Entry 9H7V (electron microscopy, 2.60 A resolution); this record covers chains BD and QH of the 27 polymer chains in the assembly.

# Chain BD
Name: Baseplate hub
Source organism: Haloferax tailed virus 1
UniProt: A0A410N6T6 (A0A410N6T6_HFTV1); residues 1-954 here = UniProt positions 1-954
Amino-acid sequence (954 residues; each row starts with the number of its first residue):
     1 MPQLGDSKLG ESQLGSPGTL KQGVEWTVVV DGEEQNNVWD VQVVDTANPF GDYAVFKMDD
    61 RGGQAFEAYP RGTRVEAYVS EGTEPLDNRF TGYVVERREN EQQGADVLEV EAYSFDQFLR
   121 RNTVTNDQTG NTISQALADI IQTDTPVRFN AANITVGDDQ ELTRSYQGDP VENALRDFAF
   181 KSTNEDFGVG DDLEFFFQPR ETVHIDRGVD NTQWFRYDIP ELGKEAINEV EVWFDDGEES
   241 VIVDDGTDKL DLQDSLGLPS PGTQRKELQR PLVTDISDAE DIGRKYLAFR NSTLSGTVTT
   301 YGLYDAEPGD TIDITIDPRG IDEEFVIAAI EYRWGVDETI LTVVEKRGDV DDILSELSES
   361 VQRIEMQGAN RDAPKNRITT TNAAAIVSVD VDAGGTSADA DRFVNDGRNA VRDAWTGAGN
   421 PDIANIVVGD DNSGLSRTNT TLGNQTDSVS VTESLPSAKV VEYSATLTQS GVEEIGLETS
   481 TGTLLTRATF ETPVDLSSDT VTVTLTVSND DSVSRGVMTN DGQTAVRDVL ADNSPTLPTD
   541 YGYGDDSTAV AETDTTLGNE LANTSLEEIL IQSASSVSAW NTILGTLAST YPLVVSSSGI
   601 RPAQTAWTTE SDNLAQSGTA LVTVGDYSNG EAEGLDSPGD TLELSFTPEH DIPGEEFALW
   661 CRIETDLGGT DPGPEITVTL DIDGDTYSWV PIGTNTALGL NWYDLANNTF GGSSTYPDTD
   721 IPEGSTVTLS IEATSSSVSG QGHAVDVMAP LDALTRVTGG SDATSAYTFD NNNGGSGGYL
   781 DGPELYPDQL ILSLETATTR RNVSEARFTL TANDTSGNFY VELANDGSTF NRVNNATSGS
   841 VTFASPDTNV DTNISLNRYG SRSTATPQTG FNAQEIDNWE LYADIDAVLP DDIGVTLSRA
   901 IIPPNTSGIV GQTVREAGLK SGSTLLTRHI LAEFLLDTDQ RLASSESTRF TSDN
Unresolved in the structure: 1
Bound ions: Mg2+ site 1: S7 (shared with 1 residue of chain BL); Mg2+ site 2: G18 (shared with 3 residues of chain BL); Mg2+ site 3: D45, D52; Mg2+ site 4: T46, F50, D52, D116; K+ site 1: F180 (shared with 1 residue of chain BE); Mg2+ site 5: V389, D401; Mg2+ site 6: E453, A531, D532; K+ site 2: D528, N533, S534; Mg2+ site 7: E610, S611, S628, E631, D746; Mg2+ site 8: G618, D636, D640; Mg2+ site 9: N707, D718; K+ site 3: D891 (shared with 2 residues of chain BF)

# Chain QH
Name: Phate tail tape measure protein
Source organism: Haloferax tailed virus 1
UniProt: A0A410N6W4 (A0A410N6W4_HFTV1); residue numbers follow UniProt; this construct covers 1-341
Amino-acid sequence (341 residues; row label = number of the first residue in the row):
     1 MVAIRSEGVS ETQQNLEGVE NAMEDTADSA GDSAAELETF SKRFKGAMGA AVSALAIGTA
    61 GLLSQVPVVG EAMGGLGAII DALTMKIDED ARPAVGSFTD DLYEVAEATY EADSSLEAFQ
   121 TALDGVNTAI DDVAVSTLQT EIEELTGITI PKNWLDFGWD IMTLDARQTM DNIETIINEF
   181 PEDFGTMLKS IDPRAKKGWD ILTKSADMFI NDLTSRIDSG VNDVRGFFTG LASDLNEWGG
   241 NVASDAREWG TNLIDKFTGG IRSKISGLRN WLSELRNIGA EVGIDVPTIG GGGDGGGGGG
   301 NSSRQPFAGG FFGGGNATID GRQISESTGR YRSDPSRRRG I
Unresolved in the structure: 1-316

# Interface between chain BD and chain QH
Residue-residue contacts - 21 pairs, chain BD then chain QH:
  P49(BD) with R339(QH), hydrogen bond (backbone-side chain)
  F50(BD) with R339(QH)
  G51(BD) with R338(QH)
  Y53(BD) with R338(QH)
  R98(BD) with R330(QH)
  E111(BD) with D334(QH)
  Y113(BD) with D334(QH), hydrogen bond; R337(QH); R338(QH)
  Q117(BD) with R338(QH), hydrogen bond (side chain-backbone)
  R120(BD) with R338(QH), hydrogen bond (side chain-backbone); R339(QH)
  R121(BD) with R337(QH), hydrogen bond (side chain-backbone); G340(QH), hydrogen bond (side chain-backbone)
  D351(BD) with P335(QH); S336(QH); R339(QH), salt bridge
  D352(BD) with R339(QH), salt bridge
  L354(BD) with S336(QH)
  S355(BD) with R339(QH)
  S358(BD) with I341(QH), hydrogen bond (side chain-backbone)
Other interface residues (no listed pair), chain BD (17 interface residues in all): E109, G348
Other interface residues (no listed pair), chain QH (10 interface residues in all): Y331

# In short
17 residues of chain BD face 10 of chain QH across their interface; the contacts include 7 hydrogen bonds and
2 salt bridges. Polar contacts include D351(BD)-R339(QH), D352(BD)-R339(QH) and P49(BD)-R339(QH). D45(BD) and
D52(BD) form the Mg2+ site 3.
Chain BD is Baseplate hub and chain QH is Phate tail tape measure protein, both from Haloferax tailed virus 1;
the structure, The baseplate assembly of Haloferax tailed virus 1, was determined by electron microscopy (same
publication as 8QPG, 8QPQ, 8QQN, 8QSI, 8QSY, 9FKB, 9H4P and 9H5B).
